PDB entry 7DBD | X-ray diffraction, 3.09 A resolution | chains B and C of the 6 polymer chains in the assembly

== Chain B ==
Protein: Tubulin beta chain
Organism: Sus scrofa
Reference sequence: A0A287AGU7 (A0A287AGU7_PIG); residue numbers follow UniProt; this construct covers 1-445
Amino-acid sequence (445 residues; row label = number of the first residue in the row):
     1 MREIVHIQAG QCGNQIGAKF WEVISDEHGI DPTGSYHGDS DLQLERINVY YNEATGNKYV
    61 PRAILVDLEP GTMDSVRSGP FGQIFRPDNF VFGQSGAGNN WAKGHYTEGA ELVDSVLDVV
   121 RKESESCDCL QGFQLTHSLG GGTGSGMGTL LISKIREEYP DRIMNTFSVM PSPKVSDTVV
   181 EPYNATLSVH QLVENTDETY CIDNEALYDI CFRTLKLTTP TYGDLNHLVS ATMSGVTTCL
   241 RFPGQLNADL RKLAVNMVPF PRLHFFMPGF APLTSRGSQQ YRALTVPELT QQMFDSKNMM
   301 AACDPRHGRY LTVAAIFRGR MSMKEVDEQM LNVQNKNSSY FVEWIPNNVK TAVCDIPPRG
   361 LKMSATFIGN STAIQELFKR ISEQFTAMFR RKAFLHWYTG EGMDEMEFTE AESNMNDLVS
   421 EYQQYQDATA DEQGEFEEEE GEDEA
Not modelled in the structure: 430-445

== Chain C ==
Protein: Tubulin alpha-1B chain
Organism: Sus scrofa
Reference sequence: Q2XVP4 (TBA1B_PIG); numbering as in UniProt (aligned over 1-451)
Amino-acid sequence (451 residues; numbered 1 to 451; the number before each row is that of its first residue):
     1 MRECISIHVG QAGVQIGNAC WELYCLEHGI QPDGQMPSDK TIGGGDDSFN TFFSETGAGK
    61 HVPRAVFVDL EPTVIDEVRT GTYRQLFHPE QLITGKEDAA NNYARGHYTI GKEIIDLVLD
   121 RIRKLADQCT GLQGFLVFHS FGGGTGSGFT SLLMERLSVD YGKKSKLEFS IYPAPQVSTA
   181 VVEPYNSILT THTTLEHSDC AFMVDNEAIY DICRRNLDIE RPTYTNLNRL ISQIVSSITA
   241 SLRFDGALNV DLTEFQTNLV PYPRIHFPLA TYAPVISAEK AYHEQLSVAE ITNACFEPAN
   301 QMVKCDPRHG KYMACCLLYR GDVVPKDVNA AIATIKTKRS IQFVDWCPTG FKVGINYQPP
   361 TVVPGGDLAK VQRAVCMLSN TTAIAEAWAR LDHKFDLMYA KRAFVHWYVG EGMEEGEFSE
   421 AREDMAALEK DYEEVGVDSV EGEGEEEGEE Y
Not modelled in the structure: 442-451
Swiss-Prot annotation at these positions:
  - motif: Met-1 to Cys-4 (MREC motif)
  - active site: Glu-254
  - binding site (GTP): Gly-10, Gln-11, Ala-12, Gln-15, Glu-71, Ala-99, Ser-140, Gly-143, Gly-144, Thr-145, Gly-146, Thr-179, Glu-183, Asn-206, Tyr-224, Asn-228, Leu-252
  - binding site (Mg(2+)): Glu-71
  - site: Tyr-451 (Involved in polymerization)
  - modified residue: Lys-40 (N6,N6,N6-trimethyllysine), Ser-48 (Phosphoserine), Ser-232 (Phosphoserine), Tyr-282 (3'-nitrotyrosine), Arg-339 (Omega-N-methylarginine), Ser-439 (Phosphoserine), Glu-443 (5-glutamyl polyglutamate), Glu-445 (5-glutamyl polyglutamate), Tyr-451 (3'-nitrotyrosine)
  - cross-link (Glycyl lysine isopeptide (Lys-Gly)): Lys-326 (interchain with G-Cter in ubiquitin), Lys-370 (interchain with G-Cter in ubiquitin)

== Chain B / chain C interface ==
Contacting residue pairs - 37 pairs, chain B then chain C:
  Gln-94(B) with Met-1(C); Arg-2(C), hydrogen bond (backbone-side chain)
  Ser-95(B) with Arg-2(C)
  Asn-99(B) with Glu-254(C)
  Asp-177(B) with Lys-352(C), hydrogen bond (backbone-side chain)
  Thr-178(B) with Glu-254(C); Asn-258(C)
  Val-179(B) with Asn-258(C), hydrogen bond (backbone-side chain)
  Thr-219(B) with Lys-326(C); Asn-329(C)
  Ala-387(B) with Trp-346(C)
  Met-388(B) with Trp-346(C)
  Arg-390(B) with Asp-345(C), salt bridge; Trp-346(C); Ser-439(C), hydrogen bond
  Arg-391(B) with Tyr-262(C), hydrogen bond (backbone-side chain); Asp-345(C), salt bridge; Trp-346(C); Glu-434(C), hydrogen bond (side chain-backbone); Val-435(C); Val-437(C), hydrogen bond (side chain-backbone); Asp-438(C); Ser-439(C), hydrogen bond
  Lys-392(B) with Tyr-262(C)
  Ala-393(B) with Tyr-262(C); Trp-346(C), hydrophobic
  Phe-394(B) with Thr-257(C); Asn-258(C); Val-260(C); Pro-261(C), hydrogen bond (backbone-backbone)
  His-396(B) with Val-260(C); Pro-261(C); Tyr-262(C); Pro-263(C)
  Trp-397(B) with Gln-256(C); Thr-257(C), hydrogen bond (side chain-backbone); Val-260(C), hydrogen bond (side chain-backbone)
Interface residues without a listed pair, chain B (18 interface residues in all): Gly-98, Val-180
Interface residues without a listed pair, chain C (21 interface residues in all): Pro-348

== In short ==
18 residues of chain B face 21 of chain C across their interface; the contacts include 11 hydrogen bonds and 2
salt bridges. Polar contacts include Arg-390(B)/Asp-345(C), Arg-391(B)/Asp-345(C) and Gln-94(B)/Arg-2(C).
UniProt lists active-site residue Glu-254(C), 17 GTP-binding residues and Mg2+-binding residue Glu-71(C) on
chain C.
Here chain B is Tubulin beta chain and chain C is Tubulin alpha-1B chain, both from Sus scrofa. Entry 7DBD
(444 in complex with tubulin) was determined by X-ray diffraction.
